PDB entry 4KWW | X-ray diffraction, 2.55 A resolution | chains C and E of the 6 polymer chains in the assembly

# Chain C (and E)
Name: Nicotinate-nucleotide pyrophosphorylase [carboxylating]
Source organism: Homo sapiens
Notes: EC 2.4.2.19; chain E of this document is another copy of the same molecule, construct and numbering; everything in this record applies to it too
UniProt: Q15274 (NADC_HUMAN); residue numbers follow UniProt; this construct covers 1-297
Amino-acid sequence (301 residues; row label = number of the first residue in the row; numbers below 1 keep their minus sign (Gly-3 is residue -3)):
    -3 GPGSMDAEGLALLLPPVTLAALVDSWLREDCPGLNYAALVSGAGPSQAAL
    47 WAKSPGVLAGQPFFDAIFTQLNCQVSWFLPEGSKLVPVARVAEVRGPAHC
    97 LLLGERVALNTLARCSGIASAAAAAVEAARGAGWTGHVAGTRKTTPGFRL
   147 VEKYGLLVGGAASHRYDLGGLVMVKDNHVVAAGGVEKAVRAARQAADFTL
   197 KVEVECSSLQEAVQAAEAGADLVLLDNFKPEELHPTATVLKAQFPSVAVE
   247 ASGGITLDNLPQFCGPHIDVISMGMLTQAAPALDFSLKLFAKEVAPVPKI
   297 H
Disordered / not traced: -3 to 1, 287-297 (chain E: -3 to 2, 287-297)
Sequence notes: expression tag (-3 to 0)
Swiss-Prot annotation at these positions:
  - region: Leu8 to Pro12 (Important for hexamer formation)
  - binding site (quinolinate): Arg102, Arg138, Lys139, His160, Arg161, Lys171, Glu201, Asp222, Ser248 to Gly250, Gly270
  - mutagenesis: Met1 to Pro12 (Forms dimers instead of hexamers), Met1 to Leu10 (Forms dimers instead of hexamers), Met1 to Leu9 (Forms dimers instead of hexamers), Met1 to Leu8 (Forms dimers instead of hexamers), Met1 to Glu4 (No effect on hexamer formation), Arg102 (R102A/Q: Reduced activity), Arg138 (R138Q: Loss of activity), Lys139 (K139A/S: Loss of activity), Arg161 (R161A: Reduced activity; R161Q: Loss of activity), Lys171 (K171A/S: Loss of activity)
Small-molecule neighbours: phthalic acid (PHT): Gly136, Thr137, Arg138, Lys139, His160, Arg161, Met169, Lys171, Glu201, Leu220, Glu246, Ser248, Ser268

# Interface between chain C and chain E
Residue-residue contacts (23; chain C residue first):
  Asp20(C) with Val13(E)
  Leu23(C) with Val13(E), hydrophobic
  Arg24(C) with Thr14(E)
  Cys27(C) with Pro11(E)
  Pro28(C) with Pro11(E); Thr14(E), hydrogen bond (backbone-side chain)
  Gly29(C) with Pro11(E); Tyr162(E)
  Leu30(C) with Leu9(E); Leu146(E), hydrophobic; Tyr162(E), hydrophobic
  Asn31(C) with Leu9(E), hydrogen bond (backbone-backbone)
  Tyr32(C) with Leu9(E), hydrophobic; Ser159(E), hydrogen bond
  Ala34(C) with Leu8(E)
  Leu35(C) with Gly5(E); Leu9(E), hydrophobic
  Gly38(C) with Leu8(E)
  Ala39(C) with Leu8(E)
  Gln66(C) with Val13(E)
  Leu67(C) with Pro12(E), hydrophobic
  His95(C) with Leu8(E)
  Leu99(C) with Pro12(E)
Interface residues without a listed pair, chain E (15 interface residues in all): Leu6, Leu10, Ala17, Lys149, Leu153

# Summary
17 residues of chain C and 15 residues of chain E are in contact, with 3 hydrogen bonds. Polar contacts
include Pro28(C)-Thr14(E), Tyr32(C)-Ser159(E) and Asn31(C)-Leu9(E). Chain C binds phthalic acid. Curated
annotation (UniProt) lists 12 quinolinate-binding residues and 17 mutagenesis sites on chain C.
Chain C and chain E are both Nicotinate-nucleotide pyrophosphorylase [carboxylating] (Homo sapiens); the
structure, The crystal structure of human quinolinic acid phosphoribosyltransferase in complex with its
inhibitor phthalic acid, was determined by X-ray diffraction together with 4KWV from the same study.
